PDB entry 4YLC | X-ray diffraction, 3.10 A resolution | chains E and G of the 8 polymer chains in the assembly

[Chain E (and G)]
Molecule: Heat shock protein Hsp20
Organism: Sulfolobus solfataricus (strain 98/2)
Notes: fragment: C-terminal residues 121-124 deletion; chain G of this document is another copy of the same molecule, construct and numbering; everything in this record applies to it too
Reference sequence: D0KNS6 (D0KNS6_SULS9); numbering as in UniProt (aligned over 1-120)
Sequence (124 residues; numbered -3 to 120; the number before each row is that of its first residue; numbers below 1 keep their minus sign (Gly-3 is residue -3)):
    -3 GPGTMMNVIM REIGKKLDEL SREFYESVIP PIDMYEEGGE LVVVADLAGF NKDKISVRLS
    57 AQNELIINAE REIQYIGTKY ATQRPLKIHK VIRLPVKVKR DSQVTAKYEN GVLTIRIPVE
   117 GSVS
Unresolved in the structure: 95, 97-100, 115-120 (chain G: fully traced)
Differences from the reference sequence: expression tag (-3 to 0)
From the paper describing this entry:
  - mutagenesis - L16W, F20W: unchanged growth
  - mutagenesis - M2S (10-fold), L13W (20-fold): decreased growth
  - mutagenesis - L13S (10- fold): increased growth

[Chain E / chain G interface]
Pairs across the interface - 4 pairs, chain E then chain G:
  Met2(E) - Met2(G)  hydrophobic
  Met2(E) - Met6(G)  hydrophobic
  Asn3(E) - Thr0(G)
  Asn3(E) - Asn3(G)
Other interface residues (no listed pair), chain E (4 interface residues in all): Thr0, Met6

[Overview]
The chain E/chain G interface involves 4 residues from each chain. From the paper: M2S and L13W of chain E
reduce growth; L13S of chain E increases growth; 5 substitutions were tested in all.
Both chains are Heat shock protein Hsp20 (Sulfolobus solfataricus (strain 98/2)). Entry 4YLC (Crystal
Structure of Del-C4 mutant of hsp14.1 from Sulfolobus solfatataricus P2) was determined by X-ray diffraction
together with 4YL9 and 4YLB from the same study.
